6DVB - chains F and H of the 9 polymer chains in the assembly; structure by X-ray diffraction, 3.80 A resolution.

[Chain F]
Name: ECF RNA polymerase sigma factor SigL
Organism: Mycobacterium tuberculosis (strain ATCC 25618 / H37Rv)
Reference sequence: P9WGH5 (SIGL_MYCTU); residues 1-177 here = UniProt positions 1-177
Chain sequence (177 residues; each row starts with the number of its first residue):
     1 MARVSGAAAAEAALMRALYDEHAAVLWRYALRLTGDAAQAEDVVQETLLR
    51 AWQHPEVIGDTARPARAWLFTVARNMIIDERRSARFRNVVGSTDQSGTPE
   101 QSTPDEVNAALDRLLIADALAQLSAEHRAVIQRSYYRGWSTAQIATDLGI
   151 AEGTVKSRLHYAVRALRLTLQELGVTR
Disordered / not traced: 1-3
Curated features (UniProtKB/Swiss-Prot):
  - DNA-binding region: Thr141 to His160 (H-T-H motif)
  - motif: Asp42 to Gln45 (Interaction with polymerase core subunit RpoC)
From the paper describing this entry:
  - specificity-determining residues: His54, Asp60

[Chain H]
Molecule: 23-nt DNA strand
Sequence (23 nucleotides; row label = number of the first residue in the row):
     3 CGTGTCAGTAGTGTCACGGATGC

[Chain F / chain H interface]
Contacting residue pairs - 28 pairs, chain F then chain H:
  Arg28(F) - DG10(H)  base contact
  Arg28(F) - DT11(H)  salt bridge to the phosphate
  Leu31(F) - DT11(H)  phosphate contact
  Arg32(F) - DG10(H)  sugar contact
  Arg32(F) - DT11(H)  phosphate contact
  Arg32(F) - DA12(H)  salt bridge to the phosphate
  Arg50(F) - DT5(H)  hydrogen bond to the base
  His54(F) - DT5(H)  base contact
  Glu56(F) - DT5(H)  phosphate contact
  Glu56(F) - DG6(H)  base contact
  Asp60(F) - DG6(H)  base contact
  Arg63(F) - DG6(H)  hydrogen bond to the base
  Pro64(F) - DG6(H)  hydrogen bond to the base
  Pro64(F) - DC8(H)  phosphate contact
  Ala65(F) - DG6(H)  base contact
  Arg66(F) - DA9(H)  salt bridge to the phosphate
  Ala67(F) - DG6(H)  phosphate contact
  Ala67(F) - DC8(H)  phosphate contact
  Ala67(F) - DA9(H)  hydrogen bond to the base
  Trp68(F) - DT5(H)  sugar contact
  Trp68(F) - DG6(H)  base contact
  Phe70(F) - DA9(H)  base contact
  Thr71(F) - DT5(H)  base contact
  Thr71(F) - DA9(H)  hydrogen bond to the base
  Val72(F) - DT5(H)  base contact
  Asn75(F) - DG4(H)  base contact
  Asn75(F) - DT5(H)  hydrogen bond to the base
  Asp79(F) - DG4(H)  base contact
Also at the interface, not in a pair above, chain F (21 interface residues in all): Val25, Trp27, Val57
Also at the interface, not in a pair above, chain H (9 interface residues in all): DT7

[Summary]
Chain F and chain H form an interface of 21 and 9 residues respectively; the contacts include 6 hydrogen bonds
and 3 salt bridges. Polar contacts include Arg50(F)-DT5(H), Arg63(F)-DG6(H) and Pro64(F)-DG6(H). The paper
reports specificity determinants His54(F) and Asp60(F).
Here chain F is ECF RNA polymerase sigma factor SigL (Mycobacterium tuberculosis (strain ATCC 25618 / H37Rv))
and chain H is a 23-nt DNA strand. Entry 6DVB (Crystal structure of Mycobacterium tuberculosis transcription
initiation complex(ECF sigma factor L) containing 5nt RNA with 5nt ...) was determined by X-ray diffraction
(same publication as 6DV9, 6DVC, 6DVD and 6DVE).
